7AE0 - chains 3A and 4a of the 36 polymer chains in the assembly; structure by electron microscopy, 2.40 A resolution.

[Chain 3A]
Molecule: Putative phage tail sheath protein FI
Source organism: Algoriphagus machipongonensis
Reference sequence: A3HTC2 (A3HTC2_9BACT); numbering as in UniProt (aligned over 1-692)
Sequence (692 residues; each row starts with the number of its first residue):
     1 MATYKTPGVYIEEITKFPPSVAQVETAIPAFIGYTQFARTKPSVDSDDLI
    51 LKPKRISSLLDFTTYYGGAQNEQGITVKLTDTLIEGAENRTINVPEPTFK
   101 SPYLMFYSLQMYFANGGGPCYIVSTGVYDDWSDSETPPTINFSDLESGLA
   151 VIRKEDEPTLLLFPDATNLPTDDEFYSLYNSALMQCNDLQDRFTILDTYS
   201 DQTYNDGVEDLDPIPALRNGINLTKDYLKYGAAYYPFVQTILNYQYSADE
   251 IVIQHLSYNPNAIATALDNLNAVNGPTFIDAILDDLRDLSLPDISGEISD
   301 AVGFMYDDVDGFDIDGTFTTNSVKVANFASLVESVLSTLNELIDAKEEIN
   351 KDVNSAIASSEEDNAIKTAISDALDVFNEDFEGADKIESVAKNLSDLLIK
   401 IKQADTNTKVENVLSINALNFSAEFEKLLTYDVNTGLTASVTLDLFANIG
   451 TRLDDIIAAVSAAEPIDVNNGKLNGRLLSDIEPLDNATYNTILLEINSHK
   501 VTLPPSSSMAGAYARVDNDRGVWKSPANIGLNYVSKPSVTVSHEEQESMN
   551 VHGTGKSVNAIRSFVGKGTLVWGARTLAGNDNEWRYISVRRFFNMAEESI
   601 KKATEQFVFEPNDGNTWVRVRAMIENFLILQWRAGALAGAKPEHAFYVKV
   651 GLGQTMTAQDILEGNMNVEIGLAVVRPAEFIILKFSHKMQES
Unresolved in the structure: 1-2, 273-449, 691-692

[Chain 4a]
Molecule: Phage tail protein
Source organism: Algoriphagus machipongonensis
Reference sequence: A3HTC1 (A3HTC1_9BACT); numbering as in UniProt (aligned over 1-142)
Sequence (142 residues; each row starts with the number of its first residue):
     1 MSYPLSKFHFSVEWGGTKIGFTEVSGLDLETEIIEYRHGASPEYSKIKMP
    51 GMQKFSNITLKRGTFKSDNEYFQWYNTINLNKVERRDLTISLLNEEHEPV
   101 VTWKVKNAWPLKVQSTDLKGDGNEVAIESMELAHEGLVIQNE
Unresolved in the structure: 1

[Interface between chain 3A and chain 4a]
Pairs across the interface (13; chain 3A residue first):
  Asn615(3A) with His97(4a); Pro99(4a)
  Val618(3A) with Thr102(4a)
  Arg619(3A) with Glu13(4a), salt bridge
  Arg621(3A) with Lys104(4a); Gln140(4a); Glu142(4a), salt bridge
  Ala622(3A) with Lys104(4a)
  Met623(3A) with Asp87(4a)
  Glu625(3A) with Lys104(4a), salt bridge
  Asn626(3A) with Asp87(4a)
  Ile629(3A) with Lys106(4a)
  Arg633(3A) with Glu135(4a), salt bridge
Other interface residues (no listed pair), chain 3A (13 interface residues in all): Asp613, Gly614, Leu630
Other interface residues (no listed pair), chain 4a (15 interface residues in all): Thr89, Leu93, Glu98, Val105, Asn107

[In short]
Chain 3A and chain 4a form an interface of 13 and 15 residues respectively; the contacts include 4 salt
bridges. Polar pairs include Arg619(3A)-Glu13(4a), Arg621(3A)-Glu142(4a) and Glu625(3A)-Lys104(4a).
Chain 3A is Putative phage tail sheath protein FI and chain 4a is Phage tail protein, both from Algoriphagus
machipongonensis; the structure, Cryo-EM structure of an extracellular contractile injection system in marine
bacterium Algoriphagus machipongonensis, the sheath-tube module ..., was determined by electron microscopy,
deposited together with 7AEF, 7ADZ and 7AEB.
